PDB entry 8P0T | electron microscopy, 2.65 A resolution | chains H and b of the 28 polymer chains in the assembly

[Chain H]
Protein: Proteasome subunit beta
Organism: Trichomonas vaginalis G3
UniProtKB: A2E7Z2 (A2E7Z2_TRIV3); residues 1-204 here correspond to UniProt positions 13-216 (UniProt number = residue number + 12)
Amino-acid sequence (204 residues; each row starts with the number of its first residue):
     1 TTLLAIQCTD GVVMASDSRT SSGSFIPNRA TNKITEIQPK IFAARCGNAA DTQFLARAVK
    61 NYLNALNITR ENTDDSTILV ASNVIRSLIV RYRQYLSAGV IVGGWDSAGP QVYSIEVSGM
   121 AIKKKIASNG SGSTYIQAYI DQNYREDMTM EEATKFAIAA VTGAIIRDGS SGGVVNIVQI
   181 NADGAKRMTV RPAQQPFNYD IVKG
What the authors report for this chain:
  - specificity-determining residues: Pro27, Arg45
  - catalytic residues: Thr1, Asp17, Lys33 (by similarity / conservation)
  - catalytic residues: Ser131, Asp168, Ser170 (citing earlier work)
  - specificity-determining residues: Cys46 (proposed by the authors, not directly observed)

[Chain b]
Protein: Family T1, proteasome beta subunit, threonine peptidase
Organism: Trichomonas vaginalis G3
UniProtKB: A2F3X4 (A2F3X4_TRIV3); residues 1-214 here = UniProt positions 1-214
Amino-acid sequence (244 residues; numbered 1 to 244; the number before each row is that of its first residue):
     1 MQVITASGAI VAAKYDGGIL LASDLSITYG SMFRHNNVSH FVEVAPNIII GASGEFADFQ
    61 TLIEVIKSVI LQQQCKHNGE YLTASEVHNY IKRYMYQCRS NMKPLSCKVI VAGINPDGSK
   121 FLACTDPYGA SWESDHIGTG FGKYLQGLQI ADVVNGSFDD VKKGITEVFR AVNARNTTAN
   181 GKIEFITVTP QGINHLAPEQ IDPNWEVVEG TWDQSAWSHP QFEKGGGSGG GSGGSAWSHP
   241 QFEK
Unresolved in the structure: 209-244
Sequence notes: expression tag (215-244)

[How chain H and chain b interact]
Residue-residue contacts (49; chain H residue first):
  Arg19(H) - Thr177(b)  hydrogen bond (side chain-backbone)
  Ser21(H) - Thr177(b)
  Gly23(H) - Thr177(b)
  Ser24(H) - Phe141(b)
  Ser24(H) - Arg175(b)
  Ser24(H) - Asn176(b)
  Ser24(H) - Thr177(b)  hydrogen bond (backbone-backbone)
  Phe25(H) - Phe141(b)  hydrophobic
  Phe25(H) - Leu145(b)  hydrophobic
  Phe25(H) - Arg175(b)
  Phe25(H) - Thr177(b)
  Ile26(H) - Ala174(b)
  Ile26(H) - Arg175(b)  hydrogen bond (backbone-backbone)
  Ile26(H) - Asn176(b)
  Ile26(H) - Thr177(b)
  Pro27(H) - Arg175(b)  hydrogen bond (backbone-side chain)
  Arg29(H) - Ala174(b)
  Arg29(H) - Arg175(b)
  Arg29(H) - Pro203(b)
  Arg29(H) - Asn204(b)  hydrogen bond (side chain-backbone)
  Arg29(H) - Trp205(b)
  Arg29(H) - Val207(b)
  Ala30(H) - Val208(b)  hydrophobic
  Tyr135(H) - Ser31(b)
  Tyr135(H) - Met32(b)
  Ile166(H) - Phe33(b)
  Arg167(H) - Met32(b)
  Arg167(H) - Phe33(b)  hydrogen bond (side chain-backbone)
  Arg167(H) - Arg34(b)  hydrogen bond (side chain-backbone)
  Asp168(H) - Ser31(b)  hydrogen bond
  Gly169(H) - Ser31(b)  hydrogen bond (backbone-backbone)
  Gly169(H) - Thr177(b)
  Ser170(H) - Ser31(b)
  Gly173(H) - Trp205(b)
  Val174(H) - Trp205(b)  hydrophobic
  Val174(H) - Val208(b)  hydrophobic
  Thr189(H) - Val208(b)
  Arg191(H) - Trp205(b)  hydrogen bond (side chain-backbone)
  Arg191(H) - Val208(b)  hydrogen bond (side chain-backbone)
  Pro192(H) - Trp205(b)
  Asn198(H) - Gln200(b)
  Tyr199(H) - Phe33(b)  hydrophobic
  Tyr199(H) - Asn36(b)
  Tyr199(H) - Gly181(b)
  Tyr199(H) - Lys182(b)
  Tyr199(H) - Gln200(b)  hydrogen bond
  Val202(H) - Phe33(b)  hydrophobic
  Val202(H) - Asn36(b)
  Lys203(H) - Asn37(b)
Interface residues without a listed pair, chain H (28 interface residues in all): Ser18, Asn28, Asn176, Asp200
Interface residues without a listed pair, chain b (24 interface residues in all): Asn173, Thr178, Asn180, Glu206

[Summary]
28 residues of chain H and 24 residues of chain b are in contact, with 12 hydrogen bonds. Among the polar
pairs are Arg19(H)-Thr177(b), Pro27(H)-Arg175(b) and Arg29(H)-Asn204(b). From the paper: catalytic residues
Thr1(H), Asp17(H) and Lys33(H) among others; specificity determinants Pro27(H), Arg45(H) and Cys46(H).
Here chain H is Proteasome subunit beta and chain b is Family T1, proteasome beta subunit, threonine
peptidase, both from Trichomonas vaginalis G3. Entry 8P0T (CryoEM structure of 20S Trichomonas vaginalis
proteasome in complex with proteasome inhibitor CP-17) was determined by electron microscopy together with
8OIX from the same study.
